Entry 8UUK (electron microscopy, 2.50 A resolution); this record covers chains C and D.

[Chain C (and D)]
Protein: Pendrin
Organism: Sus scrofa
Notes: chain D of this document is another copy of the same molecule, construct and numbering; everything in this record applies to it too
Reference sequence: A0A8D0Z6H8 (A0A8D0Z6H8_PIG); residues 1-780 here correspond to UniProt positions 6-785 (UniProt number = residue number + 5)
Amino-acid sequence (780 residues; row label = number of the first residue in the row):
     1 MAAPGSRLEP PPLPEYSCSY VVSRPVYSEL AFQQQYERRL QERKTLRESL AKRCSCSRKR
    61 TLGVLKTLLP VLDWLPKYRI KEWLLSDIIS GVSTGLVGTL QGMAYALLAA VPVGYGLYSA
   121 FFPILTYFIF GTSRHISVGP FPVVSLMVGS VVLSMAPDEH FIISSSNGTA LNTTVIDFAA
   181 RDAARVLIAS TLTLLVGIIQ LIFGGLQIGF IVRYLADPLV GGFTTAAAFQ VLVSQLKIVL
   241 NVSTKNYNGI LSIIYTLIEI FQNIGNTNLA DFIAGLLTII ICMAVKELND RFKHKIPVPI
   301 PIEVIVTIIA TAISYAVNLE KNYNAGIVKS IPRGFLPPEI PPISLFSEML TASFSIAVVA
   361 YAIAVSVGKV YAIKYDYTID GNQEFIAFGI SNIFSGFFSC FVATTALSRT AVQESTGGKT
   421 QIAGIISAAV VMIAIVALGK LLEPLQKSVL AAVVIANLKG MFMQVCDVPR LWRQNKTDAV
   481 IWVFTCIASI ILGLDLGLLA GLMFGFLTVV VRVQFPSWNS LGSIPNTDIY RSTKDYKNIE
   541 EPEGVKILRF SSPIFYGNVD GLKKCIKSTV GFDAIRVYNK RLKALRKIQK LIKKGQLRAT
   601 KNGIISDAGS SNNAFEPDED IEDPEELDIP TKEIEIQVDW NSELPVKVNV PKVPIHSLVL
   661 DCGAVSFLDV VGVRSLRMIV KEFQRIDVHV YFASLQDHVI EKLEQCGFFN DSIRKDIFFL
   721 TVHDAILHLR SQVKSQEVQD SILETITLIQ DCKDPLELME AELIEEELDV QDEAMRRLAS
Disordered / not traced: 1-16, 40-63, 165-175, 586-653, 733-780
Residues lining bound ligands:
  - Lauryl Maltose Neopentyl Glycol (AV0), molecule 1: Ser154, Asn248, Gly249, Ser347, Glu348, Leu350, Thr351, Phe354, Asp495, Leu496
  - Lauryl Maltose Neopentyl Glycol (AV0), molecule 2: Asn248, Gly249, Ile250, Thr351, Leu496, Leu499
  - Lauryl Maltose Neopentyl Glycol (AV0), molecule 3: Ile250, Leu492, Leu496, Leu499, Ala500
  - LBN (1-palmitoyl-2-oleoyl-sn-glycero-3-phosphocholine), molecule 1: Phe121, Phe335, Leu336, Pro337, Phe398
  - LBN, molecule 2: Leu194, Ile198, Ile340, Ile343, Ile393, Phe397
  - LBN, molecule 3: Ile198, Ile343, Phe346, Ser347, Leu350
  - LBN, molecule 4: Leu251, Tyr255, Ile258
  - LBN, molecule 5: Pro338, Ile340, Ile393, Phe394, Phe397, Phe398
  - LBN, molecule 6: Trp472, Lys476, Thr477, Val480, Phe504, Leu507, Thr508, Val511
What the authors report for this chain:
  - mutagenesis - Q101L (about 50%), Y105F, F141A, D376A, D376A/T378A, S408A, R409L, N457V, N475V, D560V: decreased catalytic activity
  - disease-associated variants - R409H: unchanged localization (citing earlier work)
  - disease-associated variants - Y105C, F141S, S408F, N457K (citing earlier work)
  - mutagenesis - H698A: unchanged catalytic activity
  - mutagenesis - K702E: decreased catalytic activity on HCO3-
  - mutagenesis - K702E: unchanged catalytic activity on I-

[Interface between chain C and chain D]
Pairs across the interface (151; chain C residue first):
  Cys18(C) with Val26(D), hydrogen bond (backbone-backbone)
  Ser19(C) with Arg24(D); Val26(D); Leu727(D)
  Tyr20(C) with Val22(D); Ser23(D); Arg24(D), hydrogen bond (backbone-backbone); Val26(D); Asp528(D), hydrogen bond; His723(D); Asp724(D); Leu727(D), hydrophobic
  Val21(C) with Val22(D)
  Val22(C) with Tyr20(D); Val21(D); Val22(D), hydrophobic; Thr527(D); Asp528(D)
  Ser23(C) with Tyr20(D); Asn526(D)
  Arg24(C) with Ser19(D); Tyr20(D), hydrogen bond (backbone-backbone); Thr527(D); Asp528(D), salt bridge; Ile529(D)
  Pro25(C) with Tyr20(D)
  Val26(C) with Cys18(D); Ser19(D); Tyr20(D)
  Tyr27(C) with Ile529(D), hydrophobic
  Glu29(C) with Arg531(D), salt bridge
  Phe32(C) with Ile524(D), hydrophobic; Ile529(D), hydrophobic; Arg531(D); Tyr536(D), hydrophobic
  Gln33(C) with Tyr536(D), hydrogen bond
  Tyr36(C) with Ile524(D); Asn538(D)
  Glu37(C) with Tyr536(D)
  Arg38(C) with Asp535(D), salt bridge; Tyr536(D)
  Arg39(C) with Asp535(D), hydrogen bond (backbone-backbone); Lys537(D)
  Arg213(C) with Gln514(D); Tyr556(D); Gly557(D); Asp560(D); Gly561(D)
  Tyr214(C) with Val511(D); Gln514(D), hydrogen bond
  Ala216(C) with Tyr556(D), hydrophobic
  Asp217(C) with Arg674(D), salt bridge
  Asp376(C) with Asn579(D), hydrogen bond
  Arg470(C) with Arg674(D)
  Leu471(C) with Val670(D), hydrophobic; Arg674(D)
  Gln474(C) with Val670(D); Gln705(D); Cys706(D), hydrogen bond (side chain-backbone)
  Asn475(C) with Asp669(D); Val670(D); Lys702(D), hydrogen bond
  Asp478(C) with Asp669(D); Val670(D), hydrogen bond (side chain-backbone)
  Met503(C) with Met503(D), hydrophobic
  Gly505(C) with Tyr556(D)
  Phe506(C) with Leu507(D), hydrophobic; Val510(D)
  Leu507(C) with Phe506(D), hydrophobic
  Val509(C) with Tyr556(D)
  Val510(C) with Phe506(D); Val509(D), hydrophobic; Val510(D), hydrophobic
  Val511(C) with Tyr214(D)
  Arg512(C) with Phe667(D); Asp669(D)
  Val513(C) with Val513(D), hydrophobic; Phe667(D), hydrophobic
  Gln514(C) with Arg213(D); Tyr214(D), hydrogen bond
  Ser517(C) with His698(D)
  Ile524(C) with Phe32(D), hydrophobic; Tyr36(D)
  Asn526(C) with Ser23(D)
  Thr527(C) with Val22(D); Arg24(D)
  Asp528(C) with Tyr20(D), hydrogen bond; Val22(D); Arg24(D), salt bridge
  Ile529(C) with Arg24(D); Tyr27(D), hydrophobic; Phe32(D), hydrophobic; Leu720(D), hydrophobic
  Arg531(C) with Glu29(D), salt bridge; Phe32(D); Asp697(D), salt bridge; Leu720(D)
  Asp535(C) with Arg38(D), salt bridge; Arg39(D), hydrogen bond (backbone-backbone)
  Tyr536(C) with Phe32(D), hydrophobic; Gln33(D), hydrogen bond; Glu37(D); Arg38(D); Asp697(D), hydrogen bond
  Lys537(C) with Arg39(D)
  Asn538(C) with Tyr36(D)
  Arg549(C) with Gly663(D), hydrogen bond (side chain-backbone); Gln696(D), hydrogen bond
  Ser551(C) with Ser666(D), hydrogen bond (backbone-side chain)
  Ser552(C) with Ser666(D)
  Tyr556(C) with Arg213(D); Ala216(D), hydrophobic; Gly505(D), hydrogen bond (side chain-backbone); Val509(D)
  Gly557(C) with Arg213(D)
  Asp560(C) with Arg213(D)
  Gly561(C) with Arg213(D)
  Asn579(C) with Asp376(D), hydrogen bond
  Gly663(C) with Arg549(D), hydrogen bond (backbone-side chain); Ala664(D)
  Ala664(C) with Gly663(D); Ala664(D), hydrophobic; Ser666(D)
  Ser666(C) with Ser551(D), hydrogen bond (side chain-backbone); Ser552(D); Ala664(D)
  Phe667(C) with Arg512(D); Val513(D), hydrophobic
  Asp669(C) with Asn475(D); Asp478(D); Arg512(D)
  Val670(C) with Leu471(D), hydrophobic; Gln474(D); Asn475(D); Asp478(D), hydrogen bond (backbone-side chain)
  Arg674(C) with Asp217(D), salt bridge; Arg470(D); Leu471(D)
  Gln696(C) with Arg549(D), hydrogen bond
  Asp697(C) with Arg531(D), salt bridge; Tyr536(D), hydrogen bond
  His698(C) with Ser517(D)
  Lys702(C) with Asn475(D), hydrogen bond
  Gln705(C) with Gln474(D)
  Cys706(C) with Gln474(D), hydrogen bond (backbone-side chain)
  Leu720(C) with Ile529(D), hydrophobic; Arg531(D)
  His723(C) with Tyr20(D)
  Asp724(C) with Tyr20(D)
  Leu727(C) with Ser19(D); Tyr20(D), hydrophobic
Also at the interface, not in a pair above, chain C (89 interface residues in all): Ser17, Phe210, Pro218, Arg473, Phe515, Pro525, Lys534, Pro553, Phe555, Ile575, Arg576, Leu668, Val671, Thr721, His728, Ser731
Also at the interface, not in a pair above, chain D (89 interface residues in all): Ser17, Pro25, Phe210, Pro218, Arg473, Phe515, Pro525, Lys534, Pro553, Phe555, Ile575, Arg576, Leu668, Val671, Thr721, His728, Ser731

[Summary]
The chain C/chain D interface involves 89 residues from each chain, with 28 hydrogen bonds and 10 salt
bridges. Polar pairs include Arg24(C)-Asp528(D), Glu29(C)-Arg531(D) and Arg38(C)-Asp535(D). The paper reports
that Q101L, Y105F and F141A of chain C, among others, reduce catalytic activity; K702E of chain C reduces
catalytic activity on HCO3-; 13 substitutions were tested in all.
Both chains are Pendrin (Sus scrofa). Entry 8UUK (Pendrin in apo) was determined by electron microscopy,
deposited together with 8SGW, 8SH3, 8SHC and 8SIE.
